PDB entry 5OF4 | electron microscopy, 4.40 A resolution (low resolution: residue-level contacts below are approximate; hydrogen-bond / salt-bridge calls are withheld) | chains A and D of the 10 polymer chains in the assembly

# Chain A
Molecule: TFIIH basal transcription factor complex helicase XPB subunit, XPB
From: Homo sapiens
Notes: EC 3.6.4.12
UniProtKB: P19447 (ERCC3_HUMAN); residue numbers follow UniProt; this construct covers 266-782
Sequence (553 residues; each row starts with the number of its first residue; note: 9 numbers in that range are skipped by the numbering (no residue carries them; nothing is unmodelled there); X marks 36 residues of unknown identity (built as UNK)):
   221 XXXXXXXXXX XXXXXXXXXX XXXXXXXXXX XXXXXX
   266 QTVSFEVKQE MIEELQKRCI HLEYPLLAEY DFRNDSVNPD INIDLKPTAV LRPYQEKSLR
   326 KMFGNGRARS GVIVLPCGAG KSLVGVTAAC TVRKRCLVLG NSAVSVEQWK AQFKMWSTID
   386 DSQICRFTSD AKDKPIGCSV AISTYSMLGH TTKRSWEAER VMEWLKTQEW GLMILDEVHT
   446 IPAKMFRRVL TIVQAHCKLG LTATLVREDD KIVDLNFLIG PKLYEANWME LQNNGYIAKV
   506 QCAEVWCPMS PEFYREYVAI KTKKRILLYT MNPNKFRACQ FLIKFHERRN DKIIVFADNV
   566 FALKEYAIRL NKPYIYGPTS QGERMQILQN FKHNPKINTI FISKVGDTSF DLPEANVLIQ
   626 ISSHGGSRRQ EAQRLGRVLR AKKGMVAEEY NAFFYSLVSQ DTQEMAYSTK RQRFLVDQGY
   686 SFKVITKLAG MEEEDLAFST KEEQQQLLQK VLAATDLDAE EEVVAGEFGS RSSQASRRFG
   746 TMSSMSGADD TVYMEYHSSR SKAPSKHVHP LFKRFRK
Disordered / not traced: 729-782
Swiss-Prot annotation at these positions:
  - motif: Asp441 to His444 (DEVH box)
  - binding site (ATP): Leu340 to Ser347, Arg642, Arg645
  - modified residue (Phosphoserine): Ser686, Ser751

# Chain D
Molecule: General transcription factor IIH subunit 4, p52
From: Homo sapiens
UniProtKB: Q92759 (TF2H4_HUMAN); residues 384-462 here = UniProt positions 384-462
Sequence (85 residues; row label = number of the first residue in the row; X marks 5 residues of unknown identity (built as UNK)):
   378 XXXXXLPPTI TDQIRLWELE RDRLRFTEGV LYNQFLSQVD FELLLAHARE LGVLVFENSA
   438 KRLMVVTPAG HSDVKRFWKR QKHSS
Disordered / not traced: 459-462

# Interface between chain A and chain D
Contacting residue pairs - 5 pairs, chain A then chain D:
  Trp511(A) - Leu393(D)
  Trp511(A) - Glu397(D)
  Met670(A) - Glu397(D)
  Val689(A) - Leu393(D)
  Thr691(A) - Leu393(D)
Also at the interface, not in a pair above, chain A (7 interface residues in all): Gln677, Phe687, Lys688
Also at the interface, not in a pair above, chain D (5 interface residues in all): Thr386, Asp389, Trp394

# In short
7 residues of chain A and 5 residues of chain D are in contact. Curated annotation (UniProt) lists 10
ATP-binding residues on chain A.
Here chain A is TFIIH basal transcription factor complex helicase XPB subunit, XPB and chain D is General
transcription factor IIH subunit 4, p52, both from Homo sapiens. Entry 5OF4 (The cryo-EM structure of human
TFIIH) was determined by electron microscopy.
